PDB entry 6HRI | X-ray diffraction, 1.03 A resolution | chain A

# Chain A
Name: YndL
Organism: Bacillus subtilis
UniProtKB: A0A164XNU3 (A0A164XNU3_BACIU); residues 5-206 here correspond to UniProt positions 51-252 (UniProt number = residue number + 46)
Amino-acid sequence (210 residues; numbered 5 to 214; the number before each row is that of its first residue):
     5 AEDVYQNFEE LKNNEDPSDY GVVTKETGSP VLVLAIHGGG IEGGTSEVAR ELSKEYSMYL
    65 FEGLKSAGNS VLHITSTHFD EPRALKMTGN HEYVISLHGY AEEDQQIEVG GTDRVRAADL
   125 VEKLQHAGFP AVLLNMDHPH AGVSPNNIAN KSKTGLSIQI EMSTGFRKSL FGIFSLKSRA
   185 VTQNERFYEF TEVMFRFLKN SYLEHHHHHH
Disordered / not traced: 5, 208-214
Construct notes: expression tag (207-214)
Ion coordination: Zn2+: His41, Glu46, His102 (together with citrate anion)
Small-molecule neighbours: citrate anion (FLC): His41, Glu46, His77, Thr79, Ser80, His102, Gly103, His144, Gln163, Glu165
Reported in the primary citation:
  - Zn2+ coordination: His41, Glu46, His102
  - contacts within the chain: Phe133-Arg190 (pi stacking)
  - catalytic residues: Glu165 (proposed by the authors, not directly observed)
  - specificity-determining residues: Arg171
  - specificity-determining residues: His77, Thr79, Ser80 (proposed by the authors, not directly observed)
  - mutagenesis - R171S: abolished catalytic activity on gamma-LD-PGA

# In short
Ligands of chain A: citrate anion. His41, Glu46 and His102 coordinate Zn2+. From the paper: the catalytic
residue Glu165; R171S abolishes catalytic activity on gamma-LD-PGA.
Chain A is YndL (Bacillus subtilis); the structure, Native YndL, was determined by X-ray diffraction together
with 6HRJ, 5ONJ, 5ONK and 5ONL from the same study.
